Entry 7KD5 (X-ray diffraction, 1.55 A resolution); this record covers chain A.

Chain A:
Name: Maltodextrin-binding protein and Phosphoprotein fusion protein
Organism: Serratia sp. (strain FS14)
UniProtKB: chimeric construct of A0A4P1LXE0, Q91MK1: residues 1-370 from A0A4P1LXE0 (A0A4P1LXE0_SERSF) positions 3-372 (UniProt number = residue number + 2); residues 1329-1388 from Q91MK1 positions 329-388 (UniProt number = residue number - 1000)
Amino-acid sequence (431 residues; row label = number of the first residue in the row; note: 958 numbers in that range are skipped by the numbering (no residue carries them; nothing is unmodelled there); numbering starts at 0):
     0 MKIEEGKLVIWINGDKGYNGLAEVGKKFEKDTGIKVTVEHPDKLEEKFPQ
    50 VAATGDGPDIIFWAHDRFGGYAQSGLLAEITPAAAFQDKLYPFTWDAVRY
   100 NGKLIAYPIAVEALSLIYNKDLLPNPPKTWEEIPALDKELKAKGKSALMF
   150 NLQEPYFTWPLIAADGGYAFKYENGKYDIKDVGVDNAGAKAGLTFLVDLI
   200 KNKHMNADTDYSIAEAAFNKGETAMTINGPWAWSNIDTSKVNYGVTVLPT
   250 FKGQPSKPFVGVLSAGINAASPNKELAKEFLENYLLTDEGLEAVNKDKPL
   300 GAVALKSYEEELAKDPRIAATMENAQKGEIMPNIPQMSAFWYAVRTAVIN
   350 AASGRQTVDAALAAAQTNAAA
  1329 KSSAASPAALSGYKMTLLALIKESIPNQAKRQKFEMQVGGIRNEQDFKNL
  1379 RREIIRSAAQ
Disordered / not traced: 0-1, 1388
Differences from the reference sequence: initiating methionine (0); conflict A82 (Asp84 in A0A4P1LXE0), A83 (Lys85 in A0A4P1LXE0), A359 (Glu361 in A0A4P1LXE0), A362 (Lys364 in A0A4P1LXE0), A363 (Asp365 in A0A4P1LXE0); engineered mutation S1352 (Cys352 in Q91MK1)
Residues lining bound ligands:
  - piperazine-N,n'-bis(2-ethanesulfonic acid) (PIN), molecule 1: D164, G165, Y167, K170, N185, A186, G187
  - piperazine-N,n'-bis(2-ethanesulfonic acid) (PIN), molecule 2: S270, P271, N272, K273, N1355
  - piperazine-N,n'-bis(2-ethanesulfonic acid) (PIN), molecule 3: A1337, Y1341, E1372
  - proline (PRO): K119, Y242, G243, V244, R316
From the paper describing this entry:
  - contacts within the chain: S1330-R1370 (hydrogen bond), S1331-N1371, S1334-A1337

In short:
Chain A binds 3 copies of piperazine-N,n'-bis(2-ethanesulfonic acid) and proline. The paper reports contacts
within the chain involving S1330, R1370 and S1331 among others.
Chain A is Maltodextrin-binding protein and Phosphoprotein fusion protein (Serratia sp. (strain FS14)); the
structure, Structure of the C-terminal domain of the Menangle virus phosphoprotein (residues 329 -388), fused
to MBP. ..., was determined by X-ray diffraction together with 7KD4 from the same study.
